Entry 3GKL (X-ray diffraction, 2.20 A resolution); this record covers chains A and C.

Chain A:
Molecule: Colicin-E9 immunity protein
From: Escherichia coli
Notes: EC 3.1.-.-
UniProt: Q47112 (CEA7_ECOLX); residue numbers follow UniProt; this construct covers 446-576
Amino-acid sequence (141 residues; row label = number of the first residue in the row):
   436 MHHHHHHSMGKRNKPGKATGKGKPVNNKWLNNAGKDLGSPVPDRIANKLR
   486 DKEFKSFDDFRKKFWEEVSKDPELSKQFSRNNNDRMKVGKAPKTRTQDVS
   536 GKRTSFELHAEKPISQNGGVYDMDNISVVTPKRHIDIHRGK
Unresolved in the structure: 436-449, 548-554
Differences from the reference sequence: expression tag (436-445); engineered mutation Ala545 (His in Q47112)
Ion coordination: Zn2+: His544, His569, His573
Curated features (UniProtKB/Swiss-Prot):
  - binding site (Zn(2+)): His544, His569, His573

Chain C:
Molecule: Colicin-E7
From: Escherichia coli
UniProt: P13479 (IMM9_ECOLX); residues 1001-1086 here correspond to UniProt positions 1-86 (UniProt number = residue number - 1000)
Amino-acid sequence (86 residues; numbered 1001 to 1086; the number before each row is that of its first residue):
  1001 MELKHSISDYTEAEFLQLVATICDADATSEEELDKLITHFGEMTEHPSGS
  1051 DLIYYPEEGDDDSPSGIVNTVKQWRAANGKSGFKQG
Unresolved in the structure: 1001-1003, 1086
Differences from the reference sequence: engineered mutation Ala1020 (Thr20 in P13479), Asp1024 (Asn24 in P13479), Ala1027 (Thr27 in P13479), Thr1028 (Ser28 in P13479), Asp1034 (Val34 in P13479), Ile1037 (Val37 in P13479), Gly1041 (Glu41 in P13479), Glu1057 (Lys57 in P13479)

Interface between chain A and chain C:
Pairs across the interface - 28 pairs, chain A then chain C:
  Ser514(A) - Tyr1054(C)  hydrogen bond (side chain-backbone)
  Arg515(A) - Cys1023(C)  hydrogen bond (side chain-backbone)
  Arg515(A) - Asp1062(C)
  Asn516(A) - Cys1023(C)  hydrogen bond
  Asn516(A) - Ile1053(C)
  Asn516(A) - Tyr1054(C)
  Asn516(A) - Asp1062(C)
  Asn517(A) - Tyr1054(C)
  Asn517(A) - Tyr1055(C)
  Asp519(A) - Cys1023(C)
  Asp519(A) - Asp1024(C)
  Asp519(A) - Ala1025(C)  hydrogen bond (side chain-backbone)
  Arg520(A) - Ile1022(C)  hydrogen bond (side chain-backbone)
  Arg520(A) - Ala1025(C)
  Arg520(A) - Leu1033(C)
  Arg520(A) - Tyr1054(C)  hydrogen bond
  Lys525(A) - Ala1025(C)  hydrogen bond (side chain-backbone)
  Lys525(A) - Thr1028(C)
  Lys525(A) - Glu1030(C)
  Lys528(A) - Leu1033(C)
  Lys528(A) - Tyr1054(C)
  Lys528(A) - Tyr1055(C)  hydrogen bond (backbone-side chain)
  Thr529(A) - Tyr1055(C)
  Arg530(A) - Asp1051(C)  salt bridge
  Arg530(A) - Tyr1055(C)
  Thr531(A) - Ser1048(C)
  Thr531(A) - Asp1051(C)  hydrogen bond
  Phe541(A) - Tyr1055(C)
Also at the interface, not in a pair above, chain A (15 interface residues in all): Val523, Lys537, Thr539
Also at the interface, not in a pair above, chain C (18 interface residues in all): Asp1034, Lys1035, Ile1037, Ser1050, Pro1056

Summary:
The interface between chain A and chain C involves 15 residues on one side and 18 on the other; the contacts
include 9 hydrogen bonds and 1 salt bridge. Polar contacts include Arg530(A)-Asp1051(C), Ser514(A)-Tyr1054(C)
and Arg515(A)-Cys1023(C).
Here chain A is Colicin-E9 immunity protein and chain C is Colicin-E7, both from Escherichia coli. Entry 3GKL
(Following evolutionary paths to high affinity and selectivity protein-protein interactions using Colicin7 and
Immunity proteins) was determined by X-ray diffraction.
